PDB entry 2DSU | X-ray diffraction, 2.20 A resolution | chain A

[Chain A]
Name: Chitinase-3-like protein 1
Organism: Ovis aries
Reference sequence: Q6TMG6 (CH3L1_SHEEP); the author numbering skips numbers that UniProt does not, so the offset changes along the chain: 1-210 = UniProt 1-210; 212-362 = UniProt 211-361
Sequence (361 residues; each row starts with the number of its first residue; note: 1 number in that range is skipped by the numbering (no residue carries it; nothing is unmodelled there)):
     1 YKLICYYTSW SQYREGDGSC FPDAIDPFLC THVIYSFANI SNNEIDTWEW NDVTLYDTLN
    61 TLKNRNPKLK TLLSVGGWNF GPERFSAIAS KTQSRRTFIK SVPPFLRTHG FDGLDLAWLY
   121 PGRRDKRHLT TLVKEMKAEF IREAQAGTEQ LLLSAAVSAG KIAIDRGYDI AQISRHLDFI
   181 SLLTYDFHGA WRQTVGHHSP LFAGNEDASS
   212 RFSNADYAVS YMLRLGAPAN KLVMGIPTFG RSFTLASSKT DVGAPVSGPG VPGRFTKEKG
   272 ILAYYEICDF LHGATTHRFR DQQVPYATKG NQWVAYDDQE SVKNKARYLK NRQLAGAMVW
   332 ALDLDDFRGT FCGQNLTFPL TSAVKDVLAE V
Swiss-Prot annotation at these positions:
  - region: Gln-303 to Ala-317 (Important for AKT1 activation and IL8 production)
  - binding site (chitin): Glu-49, Trp-50, Gly-76 to Asn-79, Tyr-120, Leu-183 to Asp-186, Arg-242, Trp-331
  - glycosylation (N-linked (GlcNAc...) asparagine): Asn-39, Asn-346
Disulfide bonds: Cys-5/Cys-30, Cys-279/Cys-343
Glycans and other covalent adducts: glycan linked to Asn-39

[Overview]
From UniProt: 13 chitin-binding residues.
Chain A is Chitinase-3-like protein 1 (Ovis aries); the structure, Binding of chitin-like polysaccharide to
protective signalling factor: Crystal structure of the complex formed between signalling ..., was determined
by X-ray diffraction (same publication as 2DSV, 2DSW and 2G41).
